Entry 4C60 (X-ray diffraction, 2.50 A resolution); this record covers chains F and G of the 4 polymer chains in the assembly.

Chain F (and G):
Molecule: Ochratoxinase
Organism: Aspergillus niger
Notes: EC 3.4.13.9, 3.5.1.-; fragment: extracellular, n-terminally truncated isoform, residues 43-480; chain G of this document is another copy of the same molecule, construct and numbering; everything in this record applies to it too
UniProt: A2R2V4 (A2R2V4_ASPNC); residue numbers follow UniProt; this construct covers 43-480
Chain sequence (438 residues; each row starts with the number of its first residue):
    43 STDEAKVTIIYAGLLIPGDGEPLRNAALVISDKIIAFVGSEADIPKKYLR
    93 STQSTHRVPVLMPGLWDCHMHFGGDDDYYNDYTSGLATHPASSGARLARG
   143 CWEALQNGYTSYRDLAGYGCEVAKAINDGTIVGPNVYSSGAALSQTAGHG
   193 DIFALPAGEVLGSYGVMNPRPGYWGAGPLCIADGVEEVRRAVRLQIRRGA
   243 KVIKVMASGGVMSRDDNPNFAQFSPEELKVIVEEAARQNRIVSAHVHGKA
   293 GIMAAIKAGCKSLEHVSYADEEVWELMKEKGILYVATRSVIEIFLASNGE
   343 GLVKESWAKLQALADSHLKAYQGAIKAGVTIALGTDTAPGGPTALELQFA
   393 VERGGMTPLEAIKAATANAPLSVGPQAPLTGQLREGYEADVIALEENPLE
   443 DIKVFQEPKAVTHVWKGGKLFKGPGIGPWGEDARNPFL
Disordered / not traced: 43-44 (chain G: 43-45, 341-342)
Swiss-Prot annotation at these positions:
  - active site: Lys246, Asp378
  - binding site (Zn(2+)): His111, His113, Lys246, His287, His307
  - mutagenesis: Ser135 (S135G/W: Affect substrate binding and carboxypeptidase activity), Tyr160 (Y160S/G: Affect substrate binding and carboxypeptidase activity), Tyr206 (Y206S/G: Affect substrate binding and carboxypeptidase activity)
From the paper describing this entry:
  - catalytic residues: His191, Asp378 (proposed by the authors, not directly observed)

Interface between chain F and chain G:
Contacting residue pairs (16):
  Tyr120(F) with Asp123(G), hydrogen bond; Ala196(G), hydrophobic
  Tyr121(F) with Tyr121(G), hydrophobic; Thr125(G), hydrogen bond; Ala196(G); Leu197(G)
  Asp123(F) with Tyr120(G), hydrogen bond
  Thr125(F) with Tyr121(G), hydrogen bond
  Ala129(F) with Ala196(G)
  Ala196(F) with Tyr120(G), hydrophobic; Tyr121(G); Ala129(G)
  Leu197(F) with Tyr121(G)
  Glu201(F) with Ser205(G)
  Ser205(F) with Glu201(G)
  Arg256(F) with Tyr120(G)
Interface residues without a listed pair, chain F (12 interface residues in all): Leu128, Pro198
Interface residues without a listed pair, chain G (12 interface residues in all): Leu128, Pro198, Arg256

Summary:
Chain F and chain G each contribute 12 residues to their interface; the contacts include 4 hydrogen bonds.
Polar contacts include Tyr120(F)-Asp123(G) and Tyr121(F)-Thr125(G). UniProt lists active-site residues
Lys246(F) and Asp378(F), 5 Zn2+-binding residues and 3 mutagenesis sites on chain F. From the paper: catalytic
residues His191(F) and Asp378(F).
Chain F and chain G are both Ochratoxinase (Aspergillus niger); the structure, Crystal structure of A. niger
ochratoxinase, was determined by X-ray diffraction, deposited together with 4C5Y, 4C5Z and 4C65.
